PDB entry 2YEK | X-ray diffraction, 1.98 A resolution | chains A and B

[Chain A (and B)]
Protein: Bromodomain-containing protein 2
From: Homo sapiens
Notes: fragment: n-terminal bromodomain, residues 67-200; chain B of this document is another copy of the same molecule, construct and numbering; everything in this record applies to it too
Reference sequence: P25440 (BRD2_HUMAN); aligned to UniProt positions 67-199 over residues 67-199 (the alignment contains insertions or deletions, so no single offset holds)
Sequence (153 residues; numbered 47 to 199; the number before each row is that of its first residue):
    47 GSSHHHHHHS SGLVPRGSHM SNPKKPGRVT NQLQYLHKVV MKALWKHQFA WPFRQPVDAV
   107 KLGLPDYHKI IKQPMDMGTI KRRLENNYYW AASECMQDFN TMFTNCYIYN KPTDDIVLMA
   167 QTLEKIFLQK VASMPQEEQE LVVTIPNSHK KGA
Unresolved in the structure: 47-73, 188-199 (chain B: 47-75, 183-199)
Sequence notes: expression tag (47-66)
Residues lining bound ligands: EAM (2-[(4S)-6-(4-chlorophenyl)-8-methoxy-1-methyl-4H-[1,2,4]triazolo[4,3-a][1,4]benzodiazepin-4-yl]-N-ethylacetamide): Trp97, Pro98, Phe99, Val103, Lys107, Leu108, Leu110, Tyr113, Cys152, Tyr155, Asn156, Asp161, Ile162, Met165

[Interface between chain A and chain B]
Pairs across the interface - 43 pairs, chain A then chain B:
  Gln78(A) - Ala178(B)  hydrogen bond (side chain-backbone)
  Ile116(A) - Pro158(B)  hydrophobic
  Ser139(A) - Gln175(B)  hydrogen bond
  Met142(A) - Leu174(B)
  Met142(A) - Ala178(B)  hydrophobic
  Gln143(A) - Lys171(B)  hydrogen bond (side chain-backbone)
  Gln143(A) - Leu174(B)
  Gln143(A) - Gln175(B)
  Asn146(A) - Glu170(B)  hydrogen bond
  Asn146(A) - Leu174(B)
  Thr147(A) - Lys171(B)
  Thr150(A) - Tyr153(B)
  Thr150(A) - Glu170(B)  hydrogen bond
  Tyr153(A) - Thr150(B)
  Tyr153(A) - Tyr153(B)  hydrophobic
  Ile154(A) - Pro158(B)  hydrophobic
  Ile154(A) - Val163(B)  hydrophobic
  Ile154(A) - Gln167(B)
  Pro158(A) - Ile116(B)  hydrophobic
  Pro158(A) - Ile154(B)  hydrophobic
  Val163(A) - Ile154(B)  hydrophobic
  Gln167(A) - Asn146(B)
  Gln167(A) - Thr150(B)
  Glu170(A) - Asn146(B)
  Glu170(A) - Thr150(B)
  Lys171(A) - Gln143(B)  hydrogen bond (backbone-side chain)
  Leu174(A) - Met142(B)
  Leu174(A) - Gln143(B)
  Leu174(A) - Asn146(B)
  Gln175(A) - Ser139(B)
  Gln175(A) - Gln143(B)
  Val177(A) - Val177(B)  hydrophobic
  Ala178(A) - Gln78(B)  hydrogen bond (backbone-side chain)
  Ala178(A) - Met142(B)  hydrophobic
  Ala178(A) - Met180(B)
  Ala178(A) - Gln182(B)
  Ser179(A) - Gln182(B)  hydrogen bond (backbone-side chain)
  Met180(A) - Gln182(B)
  Gln182(A) - Ala178(B)
  Gln182(A) - Ser179(B)
  Gln182(A) - Met180(B)
  Gln182(A) - Pro181(B)
  Gln182(A) - Gln182(B)  hydrogen bond (side chain-backbone)
Other interface residues (no listed pair), chain A (24 interface residues in all): Phe173, Pro181
Other interface residues (no listed pair), chain B (23 interface residues in all): Phe173

[Overview]
Chain A and chain B form an interface of 24 and 23 residues respectively, with 9 hydrogen bonds. Polar pairs
include Gln78(A)-Ala178(B), Ser139(A)-Gln175(B) and Gln143(A)-Lys171(B). Chain A binds compound EAM.
Both chains are Bromodomain-containing protein 2 (Homo sapiens). Entry 2YEK (Crystal Structure of the First
Bromodomain of Human Brd2 with the inhibitor GSK525762 (IBET)) was determined by X-ray diffraction together
with 2YDW, 2YEL and 2YEM from the same study.
